PDB entry 5MJH | X-ray diffraction, 1.45 A resolution | chains A and B

# Chain A (and B)
Molecule: Dye type peroxidase A
Source organism: Streptomyces lividans 1326
Notes: chain B of this document is another copy of the same molecule, construct and numbering; everything in this record applies to it too
UniProtKB: A0A076MAJ9 (A0A076MAJ9_STRLI); residue numbers follow UniProt; this construct covers 69-445
Chain sequence (377 residues; numbered 69 to 445; the number before each row is that of its first residue):
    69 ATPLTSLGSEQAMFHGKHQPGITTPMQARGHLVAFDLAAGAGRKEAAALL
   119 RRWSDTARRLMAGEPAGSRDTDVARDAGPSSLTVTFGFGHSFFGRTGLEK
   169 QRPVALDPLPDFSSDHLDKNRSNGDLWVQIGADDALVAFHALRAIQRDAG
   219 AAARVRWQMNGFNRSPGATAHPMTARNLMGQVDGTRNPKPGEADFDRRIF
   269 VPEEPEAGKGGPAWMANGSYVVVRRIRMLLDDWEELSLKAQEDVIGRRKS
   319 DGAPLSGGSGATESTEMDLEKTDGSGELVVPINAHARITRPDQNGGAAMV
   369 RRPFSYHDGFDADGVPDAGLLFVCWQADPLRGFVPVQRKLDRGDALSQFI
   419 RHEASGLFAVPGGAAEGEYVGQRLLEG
Disordered / not traced: 69, 272-278, 445 (chain B: 272-279, 445)
Ion coordination: heme Fe: His-353 (together with oxygen molecule)
Small-molecule neighbours:
  - heme (HEM): Asn-245, Met-247, Gln-249, Val-250, Asp-251, Gly-252, Thr-253, Arg-254, Ile-294, Met-296, Ile-313, Arg-315, His-353, Ala-354, Thr-357, Arg-358, Pro-359, Met-367, Arg-369, Leu-388, Phe-390, Phe-401, Val-404, Gln-405, Leu-408, Leu-414, Ile-418, His-420
  - oxygen molecule (OXY): Asp-251, His-353, Arg-369, Leu-388, Phe-390

# Chain A / chain B interface
Contacting residue pairs - 122 pairs, chain A then chain B:
  Thr-70(A) with Pro-71(B); Leu-72(B), hydrogen bond (backbone-backbone)
  Pro-71(A) with Thr-70(B); Leu-72(B)
  Leu-72(A) with Thr-70(B), hydrogen bond (backbone-backbone); Pro-71(B); Leu-72(B); Ser-74(B); Gly-235(B)
  Thr-73(A) with Gly-235(B); Ala-238(B)
  Ser-74(A) with Leu-72(B)
  Leu-75(A) with Ser-233(B); Pro-234(B); Gly-235(B); Ala-236(B)
  Gly-76(A) with Gly-235(B), hydrogen bond (backbone-backbone); Ala-236(B)
  Arg-97(A) with Arg-97(B); Phe-230(B)
  Arg-137(A) with Glu-302(B), hydrogen bond (side chain-backbone); Glu-303(B); Leu-304(B), hydrogen bond (side chain-backbone)
  Thr-139(A) with Met-247(B); Gly-248(B); Glu-302(B); Lys-317(B), hydrogen bond (backbone-side chain)
  Asp-140(A) with Arg-244(B); Gly-248(B); Lys-317(B), salt bridge
  Val-141(A) with Asn-245(B); Leu-246(B); Gly-248(B)
  Arg-143(A) with Arg-232(B); Arg-244(B), hydrogen bond (backbone-side chain); Ser-318(B)
  Asp-144(A) with Thr-237(B); Met-241(B); Arg-244(B), salt bridge
  Ala-145(A) with Ala-236(B)
  Gly-146(A) with Ala-236(B), hydrogen bond (backbone-backbone)
  Asp-201(A) with Ser-233(B), hydrogen bond (backbone-side chain)
  Asp-202(A) with Arg-232(B); Ser-233(B), hydrogen bond (side chain-backbone); Ala-236(B)
  Ala-203(A) with Phe-230(B), hydrophobic; Asn-231(B)
  Leu-204(A) with Arg-244(B)
  Phe-207(A) with Leu-246(B), hydrophobic; His-375(B)
  Leu-210(A) with His-375(B)
  Arg-211(A) with Leu-298(B); Asp-299(B), salt bridge; Glu-302(B), salt bridge; Pro-384(B)
  Gln-214(A) with Phe-378(B); Gly-382(B), hydrogen bond (side chain-backbone)
  Arg-215(A) with Glu-302(B), salt bridge; Glu-303(B), salt bridge
  Arg-222(A) with Ala-380(B), hydrogen bond (side chain-backbone)
  Gln-226(A) with His-375(B), hydrogen bond; Gly-377(B); Phe-378(B)
  Asn-228(A) with His-375(B), hydrogen bond (side chain-backbone)
  Phe-230(A) with Arg-97(B); Ala-203(B), hydrophobic
  Asn-231(A) with Ala-203(B)
  Arg-232(A) with Arg-143(B); Asp-202(B)
  Ser-233(A) with Leu-75(B); Asp-201(B), hydrogen bond (side chain-backbone); Asp-202(B), hydrogen bond (backbone-side chain)
  Pro-234(A) with Leu-72(B); Leu-75(B)
  Gly-235(A) with Leu-72(B); Thr-73(B); Leu-75(B); Gly-76(B), hydrogen bond (backbone-backbone)
  Ala-236(A) with Leu-75(B); Gly-76(B); Ala-145(B); Gly-146(B), hydrogen bond (backbone-backbone); Asp-202(B)
  Thr-237(A) with Asp-144(B)
  Ala-238(A) with Thr-73(B)
  Met-241(A) with Asp-144(B)
  Arg-244(A) with Asp-140(B); Arg-143(B), hydrogen bond (side chain-backbone); Asp-144(B), salt bridge; Leu-204(B)
  Asn-245(A) with Val-141(B)
  Leu-246(A) with Val-141(B); Phe-207(B), hydrophobic
  Met-247(A) with Thr-139(B)
  Gly-248(A) with Thr-139(B); Asp-140(B); Val-141(B)
  Leu-298(A) with Arg-211(B), hydrogen bond (backbone-side chain)
  Asp-299(A) with Arg-211(B), salt bridge; Arg-215(B), salt bridge
  Glu-302(A) with Thr-139(B); Arg-211(B), salt bridge
  Glu-303(A) with Arg-215(B), salt bridge
  Leu-304(A) with Arg-137(B), hydrogen bond (backbone-side chain)
  Ser-305(A) with Arg-137(B)
  Leu-306(A) with Arg-137(B)
  Gln-309(A) with Arg-137(B), hydrogen bond
  Lys-317(A) with Thr-139(B), hydrogen bond (side chain-backbone); Asp-140(B), salt bridge
  Ser-318(A) with Arg-143(B)
  His-375(A) with Phe-207(B); Leu-210(B); Gln-226(B), hydrogen bond; Asn-228(B), hydrogen bond (backbone-side chain)
  Asp-376(A) with Asn-228(B)
  Gly-377(A) with Gln-226(B); Asn-228(B)
  Phe-378(A) with Gln-214(B); Gln-226(B)
  Ala-380(A) with Arg-222(B), hydrogen bond (backbone-side chain)
  Gly-382(A) with Gln-214(B)
  Pro-384(A) with Arg-211(B)
Interface residues without a listed pair, chain A (63 interface residues in all): Ser-148, Val-223, Ala-386
Interface residues without a listed pair, chain B (61 interface residues in all): His-99, Ser-148, Val-223, Asp-376, Ala-386

# In short
Chain A and chain B form an interface of 63 and 61 residues respectively; the contacts include 26 hydrogen
bonds and 12 salt bridges. Polar contacts include Asp-140(A)/Lys-317(B), Asp-144(A)/Arg-244(B) and
Arg-211(A)/Asp-299(B). Bound to chain A: heme and oxygen molecule.
Both chains are Dye type peroxidase A (Streptomyces lividans 1326). Entry 5MJH (X-ray generated
oxyferrous/water mixed complex of DtpA from Streptomyces lividans) was determined by X-ray diffraction
together with 5MAP from the same study.
